6XL5 - chains F and T of the 10 polymer chains in the assembly; structure by electron microscopy, 2.50 A resolution.

Chain F:
Protein: RNA polymerase sigma factor RpoD
Source organism: Escherichia coli O157:H7
UniProt: P00579 (RPOD_ECOLI); residue numbers follow UniProt; this construct covers 1-613
Amino-acid sequence (613 residues; each row starts with the number of its first residue):
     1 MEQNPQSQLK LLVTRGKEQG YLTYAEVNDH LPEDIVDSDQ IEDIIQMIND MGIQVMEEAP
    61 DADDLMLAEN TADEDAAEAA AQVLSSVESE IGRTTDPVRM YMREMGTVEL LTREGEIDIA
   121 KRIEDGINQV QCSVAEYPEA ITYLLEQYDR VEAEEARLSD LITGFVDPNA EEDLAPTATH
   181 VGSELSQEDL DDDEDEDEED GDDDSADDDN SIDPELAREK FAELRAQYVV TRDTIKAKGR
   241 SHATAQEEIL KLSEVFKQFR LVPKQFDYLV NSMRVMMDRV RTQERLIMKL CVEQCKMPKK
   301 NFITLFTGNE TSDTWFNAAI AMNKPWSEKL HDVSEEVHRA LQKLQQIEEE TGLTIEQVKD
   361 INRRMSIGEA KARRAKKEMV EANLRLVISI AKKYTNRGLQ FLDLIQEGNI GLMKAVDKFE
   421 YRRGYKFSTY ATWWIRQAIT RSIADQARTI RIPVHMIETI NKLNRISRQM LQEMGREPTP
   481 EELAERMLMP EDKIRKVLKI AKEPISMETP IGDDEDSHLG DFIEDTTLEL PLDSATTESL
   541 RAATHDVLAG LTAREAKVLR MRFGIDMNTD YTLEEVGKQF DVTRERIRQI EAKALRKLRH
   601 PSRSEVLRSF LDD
Unresolved in the structure: 1-88, 168-211, 237-241
Residues lining bound ligands: chapso (1N7): Ile505, Ile511, Leu519, Phe522

Chain T:
Molecule: synthetic template strand DNA
Sequence (54 nucleotides; row label = number of the first residue in the row):
     1 CGCCGCGTCA GACTCGTAGG AATCTAAACC CTCCCCTTAG GGGAGGGTCA AGGC

Chain F / chain T interface:
Contacting residue pairs - 31 pairs, chain F then chain T:
  Asn396(F) with DC24(T), base contact
  Arg397(F) with DT25(T), hydrogen bond to the base; DA26(T), salt bridge to the phosphate
  Gln437(F) with DA26(T), base contact
  Thr440(F) with DA26(T), phosphate contact
  Glu458(F) with DA27(T), base contact
  Asn461(F) with DT25(T), phosphate contact
  Asn464(F) with DT25(T), base contact
  Arg465(F) with DA27(T), salt bridge to the phosphate
  Arg468(F) with DT25(T), salt bridge to the phosphate
  Thr509(F) with DG20(T), phosphate contact; DA21(T), phosphate contact
  Pro510(F) with DG20(T), phosphate contact
  Ile511(F) with DG19(T), base contact; DG20(T), phosphate contact
  Gly512(F) with DA18(T), base contact; DG20(T), hydrogen bond to the phosphate
  Asp513(F) with DG20(T), hydrogen bond to the phosphate; DA21(T), phosphate contact
  Phe522(F) with DG19(T), base contact
  Arg562(F) with DG47(T), salt bridge to the phosphate
  Thr572(F) with DG46(T), sugar contact; DG47(T), phosphate contact
  Leu573(F) with DG47(T), hydrogen bond to the phosphate
  Arg584(F) with DG47(T), hydrogen bond to the base; DT48(T), base contact
  Glu585(F) with DT48(T), base contact; DC49(T), hydrogen bond to the base; DA50(T), base contact
  Arg588(F) with DT48(T), base contact; DC49(T), salt bridge to the phosphate
Interface residues without a listed pair, chain F (24 interface residues in all): Tyr394, Trp433, Glu591

Overview:
24 residues of chain F and 13 residues of chain T are in contact, with 6 hydrogen bonds and 5 salt bridges.
Polar pairs include Arg397(F)-DT25(T), Arg584(F)-DG47(T) and Glu585(F)-DC49(T). Ligands of chain F: chapso.
Here chain F is RNA polymerase sigma factor RpoD (Escherichia coli O157:H7) and chain T is synthetic template
strand DNA. Entry 6XL5 (Cryo-EM structure of EcmrR-RNAP-promoter open complex (EcmrR-RPo)) was determined by
electron microscopy (same publication as 6XL6, 6XL9, 6XLA, 6XLJ, 6XLK, 6XLL, 6XLM and 6XLN).
